PDB entry 4FH8 | X-ray diffraction, 2.11 A resolution | chains A and B of the 10 polymer chains in the assembly

Chain A (and B):
Name: AcePrx-1
Source organism: Ancylostoma ceylanicum
Notes: EC 1.11.1.15; chain B of this document is another copy of the same molecule, construct and numbering; everything in this record applies to it too
Amino-acid sequence (204 residues; numbered -7 to 196; the number before each row is that of its first residue; numbers below 1 keep their minus sign (Met-7 is residue -7)):
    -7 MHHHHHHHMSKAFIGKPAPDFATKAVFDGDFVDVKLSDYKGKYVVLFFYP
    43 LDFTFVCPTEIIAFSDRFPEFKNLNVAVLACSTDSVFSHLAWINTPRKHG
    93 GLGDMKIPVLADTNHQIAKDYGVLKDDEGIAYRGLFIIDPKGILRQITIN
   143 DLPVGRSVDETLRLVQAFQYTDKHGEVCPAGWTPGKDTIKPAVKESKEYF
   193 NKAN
Unresolved in the structure: -7 to -1, 171-196
From the paper describing this entry:
  - catalytic residues: Cys49, Cys170
  - conformationally variable residues (order/disorder transition): Pro171 to Asn196
  - self-association interface (contacts with another copy of this molecule); pairs are residue here / residue on that copy: His107-His107 (pi stacking), His107, Arg137
  - mutagenesis - C49A/C73A/C170A: abolished catalytic activity
  - mutagenesis - C73A: unchanged binding to AcePrx-1 (chain A)

Interface between chain A and chain B:
Residue-residue contacts (51):
  Ile6(A) with Tyr124(B); Ile141(B); Asp143(B)
  Val48(A) with Glu168(B)
  Cys49(A) with Cys170(B), hydrophobic
  Thr51(A) with Cys170(B)
  Tyr124(A) with Ile6(B), hydrophobic
  Arg137(A) with Asn142(B); Asp143(B), salt bridge; Pro145(B)
  Gln138(A) with Thr140(B); Ile141(B); Asn142(B), hydrogen bond
  Ile139(A) with Ile139(B); Thr140(B); Ile141(B), hydrogen bond (backbone-backbone)
  Thr140(A) with Gln138(B); Ile139(B)
  Ile141(A) with Ile6(B); Gln138(B); Ile139(B), hydrogen bond (backbone-backbone)
  Asn142(A) with Gln138(B), hydrogen bond; Leu156(B)
  Asp143(A) with Ile6(B); Arg137(B), salt bridge; Phe160(B)
  Pro145(A) with Arg137(B); Thr163(B)
  Val146(A) with Leu156(B), hydrophobic; Ala159(B), hydrophobic; Phe160(B), hydrophobic
  Gly147(A) with Arg155(B), hydrogen bond (backbone-side chain)
  Arg148(A) with Arg155(B)
  Ser149(A) with Glu152(B); Arg155(B)
  Glu152(A) with Ser149(B); Glu152(B)
  Arg155(A) with Gly147(B), hydrogen bond (side chain-backbone); Arg148(B); Ser149(B)
  Leu156(A) with Asn142(B); Val146(B), hydrophobic
  Ala159(A) with Val146(B)
  Phe160(A) with Asp143(B); Val146(B), hydrophobic
  Thr163(A) with Pro145(B); Val146(B)
  Glu168(A) with Val48(B); Arg125(B), salt bridge; Pro145(B)
  Cys170(A) with Cys49(B), disulfide
Other interface residues (no listed pair), chain A (27 interface residues in all): Gly7, Val169
Other interface residues (no listed pair), chain B (27 interface residues in all): Leu144, Val169
Inter-chain disulfides: Cys170(A)-Cys49(B)
Interface features reported in the paper:
  - residue pairs: Cys49(A)-Cys170(B), Cys49(B)-Cys170(A) (covalent link)

Summary:
The chain A/chain B interface involves 27 residues from each chain; the contacts include 1 disulfide bond, 6
hydrogen bonds and 3 salt bridges. Among the polar pairs are Arg137(A)-Asp143(B), Glu168(A)-Arg125(B) and
Gln138(A)-Asn142(B). The authors report contacts between Cys49(A) and Cys170(B) and Cys49(B) and Cys170(A).
The paper reports catalytic residues Cys49(A) and Cys170(A); C49A/C73A/C170A of chain A abolish catalytic
activity.
Both chains are AcePrx-1 (Ancylostoma ceylanicum). Entry 4FH8 (Crystal Structure of Peroxiredoxin-1 from the
human hookworm Ancylostoma ceylanicum) was determined by X-ray diffraction (same publication as 4KW6).
